7DVR - chain A; structure by X-ray diffraction, 1.70 A resolution.

== Chain A ==
Molecule: HTH marR-type domain-containing protein
From: Streptococcus agalactiae serotype III (strain NEM316)
Notes: fragment: heme sensor protein
Reference sequence: Q8E4J9 (Q8E4J9_STRA3); residues 1-146 here = UniProt positions 1-146
Chain sequence (153 residues; each row starts with the number of its first residue):
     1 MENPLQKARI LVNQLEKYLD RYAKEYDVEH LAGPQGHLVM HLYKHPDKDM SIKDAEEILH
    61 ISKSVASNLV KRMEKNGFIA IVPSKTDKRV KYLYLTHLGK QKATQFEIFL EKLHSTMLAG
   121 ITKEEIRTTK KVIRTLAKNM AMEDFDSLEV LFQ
Not modelled in the structure: 148-153
Differences from the reference sequence: expression tag (147-153)
Metal / ion sites: heme Fe: Met-1, His-114
Small-molecule neighbours:
  - Co2+ (CO): Ser-84, Lys-85, Tyr-92, Tyr-94
  - heme (HEM): Met-1, Glu-2, Pro-4, Leu-15, Leu-19, Ala-32, Leu-110, Leu-113, His-114, Met-117, Leu-118, Lys-123, Ile-126, Leu-136
What the authors report for this chain:
  - binding site for heme: Pro-4, Leu-15, Leu-19, Ala-32, Leu-110, Met-117, Leu-118, Ile-126
  - self-association interface (contacts with another copy of this molecule); pairs are residue here / residue on that copy: Arg-9/Asn-13 (hydrogen bond), Arg-9/Glu-16
  - heme coordination: Met-1, His-114
  - mutagenesis - H114A: abolished binding to heme
  - conformationally variable residues (domain motion): Lys-63, Arg-89

== In short ==
Bound to chain A: heme and Co2+. The heme Fe site is built by Met-1 and His-114. From the paper: a binding
site for heme at Pro-4, Leu-15 and Leu-19 among others; H114A abolishes binding to heme.
Chain A is HTH marR-type domain-containing protein (Streptococcus agalactiae serotype III (strain NEM316));
the structure, Crystal structure of heme sensor protein PefR from Streptococcus agalactiae in complex with
heme, was determined by X-ray diffraction, deposited together with 7DVS, 7DVT, 7DVU and 7DVV.
